6R10 - chains E and J of the 26 polymer chains in the assembly; structure by electron microscopy, 4.30 A resolution (low resolution: residue-level contacts below are approximate; hydrogen-bond / salt-bridge calls are withheld).

== Chain E ==
Name: V-type ATP synthase beta chain
Organism: Thermus thermophilus (strain HB8 / ATCC 27634 / DSM 579)
UniProt: Q56404 (VATB_THET8); numbering as in UniProt (aligned over 1-478)
Chain sequence (478 residues; row label = number of the first residue in the row):
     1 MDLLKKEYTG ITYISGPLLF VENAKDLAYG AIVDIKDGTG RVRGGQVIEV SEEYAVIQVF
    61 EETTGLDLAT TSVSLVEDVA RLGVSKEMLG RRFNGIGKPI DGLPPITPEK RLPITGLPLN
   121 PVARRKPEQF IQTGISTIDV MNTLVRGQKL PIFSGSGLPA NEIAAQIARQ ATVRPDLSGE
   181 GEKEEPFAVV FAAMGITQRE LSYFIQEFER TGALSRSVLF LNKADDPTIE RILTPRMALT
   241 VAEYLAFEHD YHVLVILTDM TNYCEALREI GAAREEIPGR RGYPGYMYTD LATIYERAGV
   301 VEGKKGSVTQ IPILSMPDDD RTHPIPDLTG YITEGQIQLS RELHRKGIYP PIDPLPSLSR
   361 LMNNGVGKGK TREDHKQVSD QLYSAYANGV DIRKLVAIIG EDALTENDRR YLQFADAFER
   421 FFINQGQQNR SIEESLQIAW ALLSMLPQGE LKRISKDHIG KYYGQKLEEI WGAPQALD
Disordered / not traced: 1-4, 465-478

== Chain J ==
Name: V-type ATP synthase subunit E
Organism: Thermus thermophilus (strain HB8 / ATCC 27634 / DSM 579)
UniProt: P74901 (VATE_THET8); residue numbers follow UniProt; this construct covers 1-188
Chain sequence (188 residues; row label = number of the first residue in the row):
     1 MSKLEAILSQ EVEAEIQALL QEAEAKAEAV KREAEEKAKA LLQARERALE AQYRAALRRA
    61 ESAGELLVAT ARTQARGEVL EEVRRRVREA LEALPQKPEW PEVVRKLALE ALEALPGAKA
   121 LVANPEDLPH LEALARERGV ELQAEPALRL GVRAVGAEGK TQVENSLLAR LDRAWDALSS
   181 KVAQALWG
Disordered / not traced: 1, 188

== Interface between chain E and chain J ==
Contacting residue pairs - 14 pairs, chain E then chain J:
  Lys5(E) - Glu164(J)
  Lys6(E) - Gln162(J)
  Lys6(E) - Val163(J)
  Lys6(E) - Glu164(J)
  Glu7(E) - Thr161(J)
  Glu7(E) - Gln162(J)
  Tyr8(E) - Lys160(J)
  Tyr8(E) - Thr161(J)
  Thr9(E) - Gly159(J)
  Thr9(E) - Lys160(J)
  Glu22(E) - Lys160(J)
  Asn23(E) - Lys160(J)
  Arg111(E) - Asp176(J)
  Arg111(E) - Ala177(J)
Also at the interface, not in a pair above, chain E (10 interface residues in all): Gly10, Pro104
Also at the interface, not in a pair above, chain J (11 interface residues in all): Thr73, Ala157, Arg170

== Summary ==
10 residues of chain E face 11 of chain J across their interface.
Chain E is V-type ATP synthase beta chain and chain J is V-type ATP synthase subunit E, both from Thermus
thermophilus (strain HB8 / ATCC 27634 / DSM 579); the structure, Thermus thermophilus V/A-type
ATPase/synthase, rotational state 1R, was determined by electron microscopy, deposited together with 6QUM,
6R0W, 6R0Y and 6R0Z.
